PDB entry 9FMX | electron microscopy, 2.20 A resolution | chains A and B of the 14 polymer chains in the assembly

# Chain A (and B)
Protein: Aerolysin
From: Aeromonas hydrophila
Notes: chain B of this document is another copy of the same molecule, construct and numbering; everything in this record applies to it too
UniProt: P09167 (AERA_AERHY); residues 1-470 here correspond to UniProt positions 24-493 (UniProt number = residue number + 23)
Chain sequence (478 residues; each row starts with the number of its first residue):
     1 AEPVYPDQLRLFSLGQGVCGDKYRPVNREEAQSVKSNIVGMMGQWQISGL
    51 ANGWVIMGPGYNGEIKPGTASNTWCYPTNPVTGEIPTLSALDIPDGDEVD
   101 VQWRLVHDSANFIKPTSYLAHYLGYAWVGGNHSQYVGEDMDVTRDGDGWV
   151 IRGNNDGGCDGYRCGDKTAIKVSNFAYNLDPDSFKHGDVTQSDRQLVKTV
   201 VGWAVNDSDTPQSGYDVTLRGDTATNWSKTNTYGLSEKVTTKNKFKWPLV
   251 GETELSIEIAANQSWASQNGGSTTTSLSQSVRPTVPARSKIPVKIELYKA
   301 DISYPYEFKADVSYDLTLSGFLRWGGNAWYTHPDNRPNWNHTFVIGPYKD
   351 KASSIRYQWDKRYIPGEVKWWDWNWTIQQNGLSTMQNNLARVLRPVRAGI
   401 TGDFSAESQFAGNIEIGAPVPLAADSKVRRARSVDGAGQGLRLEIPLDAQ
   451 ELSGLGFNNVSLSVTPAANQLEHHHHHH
Unresolved in the structure: 425-478
Differences from the reference sequence: engineered mutation G221 (Tyr244 in P09167); expression tag (471-478)
Curated features (UniProtKB/Swiss-Prot):
  - region: W45 to Y61 (Interaction with host N-linked glycan), Y233 to W265 (Part of the transmembrane beta-barrel after proteolytic activation of the toxin and insertion into the host membrane), R323 to H332 (Interaction with glycans from host GPI-anchor)
  - site: H132 (Important for oligomerization), K351 (Important for heptamerization), E367 (Important for heptamerization)
Disulfides: C19-C75, C159-C164
Reported in the primary citation:
  - contacts within the chain: D207-R288, S208-Q212, D216-R282, D209-R288
  - self-association interface (contacts with another copy of this molecule); pairs are residue here / residue on that copy: Q212-T284

# Interface between chain A and chain B
Contacting residue pairs - 83 pairs, chain A then chain B:
  A1(A) - W103(B)
  E2(A) - W103(B)
  E2(A) - R104(B)  salt bridge
  P3(A) - W103(B)
  P3(A) - R104(B)
  R28(A) - D139(B)  salt bridge
  R28(A) - M140(B)  hydrogen bond (side chain-backbone)
  R28(A) - D141(B)  salt bridge
  E29(A) - H107(B)
  Q32(A) - D141(B)
  Q32(A) - V142(B)  hydrogen bond (side chain-backbone)
  K35(A) - D156(B)  salt bridge
  W54(A) - H132(B)
  N62(A) - D156(B)
  E64(A) - H132(B)  salt bridge
  I65(A) - H132(B)  hydrogen bond (backbone-side chain)
  K66(A) - H132(B)
  P67(A) - H132(B)
  R194(A) - V201(B)
  K246(A) - N226(B)
  L249(A) - Q195(B)
  E252(A) - L196(B)
  E252(A) - V197(B)
  E252(A) - K198(B)
  T253(A) - V197(B)
  E254(A) - V197(B)  hydrogen bond (backbone-backbone)
  T275(A) - K198(B)  hydrogen bond
  S276(A) - L219(B)
  S276(A) - R220(B)  hydrogen bond (side chain-backbone)
  S276(A) - G221(B)  hydrogen bond (side chain-backbone)
  L277(A) - V200(B)  hydrophobic
  L277(A) - V217(B)  hydrophobic
  L277(A) - T218(B)
  S278(A) - D216(B)
  S278(A) - V217(B)
  S278(A) - T218(B)  hydrogen bond (backbone-backbone)
  S278(A) - R220(B)  hydrogen bond
  Q279(A) - D216(B)
  S280(A) - G214(B)
  S280(A) - Y215(B)
  S280(A) - D216(B)  hydrogen bond (backbone-backbone)
  V281(A) - G214(B)
  R282(A) - G214(B)  hydrogen bond (backbone-backbone)
  R282(A) - D216(B)
  P283(A) - Q212(B)
  T284(A) - Q212(B)  hydrogen bond (backbone-side chain)
  Y357(A) - V99(B)
  K361(A) - D97(B)  salt bridge
  K361(A) - V99(B)
  K361(A) - D100(B)
  Y363(A) - D100(B)  hydrogen bond
  Y363(A) - W103(B)
  I364(A) - V99(B)  hydrophobic
  I364(A) - W103(B)
  I364(A) - R144(B)
  G366(A) - R144(B)
  E367(A) - V99(B)
  E367(A) - R144(B)  salt bridge
  Q409(A) - T199(B)
  F410(A) - V200(B)
  F410(A) - V201(B)
  A411(A) - V201(B)
  G412(A) - V201(B)  hydrogen bond (backbone-backbone)
  G412(A) - G202(B)
  G412(A) - W203(B)  hydrogen bond (backbone-backbone)
  N413(A) - W203(B)
  N413(A) - V205(B)
  I414(A) - W203(B)  hydrogen bond (backbone-backbone)
  I414(A) - A204(B)
  I414(A) - V205(B)  hydrogen bond (backbone-backbone)
  I414(A) - Y215(B)  hydrophobic
  I414(A) - D216(B)
  I414(A) - V217(B)  hydrophobic
  E415(A) - V205(B)
  I416(A) - V205(B)  hydrogen bond (backbone-backbone)
  I416(A) - N206(B)
  I416(A) - D207(B)  hydrogen bond (backbone-backbone)
  I416(A) - Q212(B)
  I416(A) - Y215(B)
  G417(A) - S208(B)
  A418(A) - D207(B)
  A418(A) - R288(B)
  P419(A) - S208(B)
Also at the interface, not in a pair above, chain A (49 interface residues in all): S33, G63, E258
Also at the interface, not in a pair above, chain B (46 interface residues in all): I113, T143, W149, N154, G157, D209, A224, K299

# In short
Chain A and chain B form an interface of 49 and 46 residues respectively; the contacts include 19 hydrogen
bonds and 7 salt bridges. Polar pairs include E2(A)-R104(B), R28(A)-D139(B) and R28(A)-D141(B). The paper
reports a self-association interface involving Q212(A); contacts within the chain involving D207(A), R288(A)
and S208(A) among others.
Chain A and chain B are both Aerolysin (Aeromonas hydrophila); the structure, Aerolysin Y221G - prepore, was
determined by electron microscopy, deposited together with 9FM6, 9FML, 9FNP and 9FNQ.
